Entry 1KZG (X-ray diffraction, 2.60 A resolution); this record covers chains A and B.

Chain A:
Name: Guanine nucleotide exchange factor dbs
Source organism: Mus musculus
Notes: fragment: DH/PH fragment (residues 623-967)
UniProtKB: Q64096 (MCF2L_MOUSE); numbering as in UniProt (aligned over 623-967)
Sequence (353 residues; each row starts with the number of its first residue):
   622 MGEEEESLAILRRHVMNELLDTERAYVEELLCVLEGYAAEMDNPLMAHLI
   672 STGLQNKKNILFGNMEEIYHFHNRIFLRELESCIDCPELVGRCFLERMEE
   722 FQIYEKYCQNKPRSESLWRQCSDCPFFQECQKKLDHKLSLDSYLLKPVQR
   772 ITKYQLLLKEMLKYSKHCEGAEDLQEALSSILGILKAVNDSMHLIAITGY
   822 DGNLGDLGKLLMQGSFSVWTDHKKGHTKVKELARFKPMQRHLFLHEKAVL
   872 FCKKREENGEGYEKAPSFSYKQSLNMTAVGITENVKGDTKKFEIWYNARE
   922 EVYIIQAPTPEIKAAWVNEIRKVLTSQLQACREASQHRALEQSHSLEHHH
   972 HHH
Unresolved in the structure: 622-623, 847-851, 966-974
Construct notes: initiating methionine (622); engineered mutation F889 (Tyr in Q64096); cloning artifact (968); expression tag (969-974)
From the paper describing this entry:
  - mutagenesis - Y889F: unchanged stability
  - mutagenesis - H814A: decreased catalytic activity with CDC42 homolog (chain B)
  - mutagenesis - H814A: abolished signaling
  - mutagenesis - K885A: unchanged catalytic activity with CDC42 homolog (chain B)

Chain B:
Name: CDC42 homolog
Source organism: Homo sapiens
UniProtKB: P60953 (CDC42_HUMAN); residue numbers follow UniProt; this construct covers 1-188
Sequence (188 residues; row label = number of the first residue in the row):
     1 MQTIKCVVVGDGAVGKTCLLISYTTNKFPSEYVPTVFDNYAVTVMIGGEP
    51 YTLGLFDTAGQEDYDRLRPLSYPQTDVFLVCFSVVSPSSFENVKEKWVPE
   101 ITHHCPKTPFLLVGTQIDLRDDPSTIEKLAKNKQKPITPETAEKLARDLK
   151 AVKYVECSALTQKGLKNVFDEAILAALEPPEPKKSRRS
Construct notes: engineered mutation S188 (Cys in P60953)
UniProt features mapped onto this chain:
  - motif: Y32 to Y40 (Effector region)
  - binding site (GTP): G10 to T17, D57 to Q61, T115 to D118
  - modified residue: Y32 (Microbial infection: O-AMP-tyrosine), T35 (Microbial infection: O-AMP-threonine), Y64 (Phosphotyrosine)
  - glycosylation: Y32 (Microbial infection: O-linked (GlcNAc) tyrosine), T35 (Microbial infection: O-alpha-linked (GlcNAc) threonine)
From the paper describing this entry:
  - mutagenesis - R66A, H103A: unchanged catalytic activity with Guanine nucleotide exchange factor dbs (chain A)

Interface between chain A and chain B:
Pairs across the interface (53; chain A residue first):
  L632(A) with E31(B)
  H635(A) with E31(B), salt bridge; Y32(B)
  V636(A) with Y32(B)
  E639(A) with Y32(B), hydrogen bond; P34(B); T35(B), hydrogen bond (side chain-backbone); V36(B), hydrogen bond (side chain-backbone)
  T643(A) with V36(B)
  C729(A) with L67(B), hydrophobic
  K732(A) with L70(B)
  P733(A) with L70(B)
  E736(A) with P73(B); Q74(B)
  R740(A) with P73(B)
  K758(A) with T3(B); A41(B); T43(B), hydrogen bond; T52(B)
  L759(A) with N39(B)
  D762(A) with Q74(B)
  S763(A) with N39(B), hydrogen bond (backbone-side chain); F56(B)
  L766(A) with L70(B); S71(B)
  V769(A) with L70(B), hydrophobic
  Q770(A) with N39(B), hydrogen bond
  T773(A) with G60(B); Q61(B)
  K774(A) with A59(B)
  Q776(A) with G60(B), hydrogen bond (side chain-backbone)
  L777(A) with T35(B); A59(B); G60(B)
  L778(A) with T35(B)
  E781(A) with T35(B)
  L803(A) with Y64(B)
  L806(A) with Y64(B)
  V809(A) with L67(B), hydrophobic
  N810(A) with Y64(B); D65(B), hydrogen bond; R66(B), hydrogen bond (side chain-backbone); L67(B), hydrogen bond (side chain-backbone)
  M813(A) with R66(B)
  H814(A) with D65(B), salt bridge; R66(B), hydrogen bond
  A817(A) with R66(B)
  K885(A) with H103(B), hydrogen bond (backbone-side chain); H104(B); P106(B)
  A886(A) with R66(B)
  P887(A) with R66(B), hydrogen bond (backbone-side chain)
  F889(A) with R66(B)
Also at the interface, not in a pair above, chain A (38 interface residues in all): W739, K767, K807, N879
Also at the interface, not in a pair above, chain B (29 interface residues in all): D38, Y40, G54, D57

Overview:
The interface between chain A and chain B involves 38 residues on one side and 29 on the other, with 13
hydrogen bonds and 2 salt bridges. Polar pairs include H635(A)-E31(B), H814(A)-D65(B) and E639(A)-Y32(B). The
paper reports that H814A of chain A reduces catalytic activity with CDC42 homolog (chain B); H814A of chain A
abolishes signaling; 5 substitutions were tested in all.
Here chain A is Guanine nucleotide exchange factor dbs (Mus musculus) and chain B is CDC42 homolog (Homo
sapiens). Entry 1KZG (DbsCdc42(Y889F)) was determined by X-ray diffraction.
